4QLT - chains C and D of the 28 polymer chains in the assembly; structure by X-ray diffraction, 2.80 A resolution.

[Chain C]
Protein: Proteasome subunit alpha type-4
Source organism: Saccharomyces cerevisiae
Notes: EC 3.4.25.1
Reference sequence: P40303 (PSA4_YEAST); residues -1 to 252 here correspond to UniProt positions 1-254 (UniProt number = residue number + 2)
Chain sequence (254 residues; row label = number of the first residue in the row; numbers below 1 keep their minus sign (Met-1 is residue -1)):
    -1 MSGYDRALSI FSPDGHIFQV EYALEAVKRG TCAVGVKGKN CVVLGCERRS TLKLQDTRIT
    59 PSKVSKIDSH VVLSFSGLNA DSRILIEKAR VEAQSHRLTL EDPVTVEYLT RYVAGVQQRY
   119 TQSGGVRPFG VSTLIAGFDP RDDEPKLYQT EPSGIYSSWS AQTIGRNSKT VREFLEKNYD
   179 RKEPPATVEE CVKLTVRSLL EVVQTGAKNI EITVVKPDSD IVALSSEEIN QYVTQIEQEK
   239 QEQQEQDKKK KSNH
Unresolved in the structure: -1 to 0, 241-252
UniProt features mapped onto this chain:
  - modified residue: Thr58 (Phosphothreonine)

[Chain D]
Protein: Proteasome subunit alpha type-5
Source organism: Saccharomyces cerevisiae
Notes: EC 3.4.25.1
Reference sequence: P32379 (PSA5_YEAST); residues -7 to 252 here correspond to UniProt positions 1-260 (UniProt number = residue number + 8)
Chain sequence (260 residues; each row starts with the number of its first residue; numbers below 1 keep their minus sign (Met-7 is residue -7)):
    -7 MFLTRSEYDR GVSTFSPEGR LFQVEYSLEA IKLGSTAIGI ATKEGVVLGV EKRATSPLLE
    53 SDSIEKIVEI DRHIGCAMSG LTADARSMIE HARTAAVTHN LYYDEDINVE SLTQSVCDLA
   113 LRFGEGASGE ERLMSRPFGV ALLIAGHDAD DGYQLFHAEP SGTFYRYNAK AIGSGSEGAQ
   173 AELLNEWHSS LTLKEAELLV LKILKQVMEE KLDENNAQLS CITKQDGFKI YDNEKTAELI
   233 KELKEKEAAE SPEEADVEMS
Unresolved in the structure: -7 to 0, 118-124, 243-252

[Interface between chain C and chain D]
Pairs across the interface (63; chain C residue first):
  Asp3(C) - Glu117(D)
  Arg4(C) - Asp1(D)  salt bridge
  Arg4(C) - Glu117(D)
  Ala5(C) - Val4(D)  hydrophobic
  Ala5(C) - Glu117(D)
  Ala5(C) - Ser127(D)
  Ser7(C) - Ser127(D)
  Ser7(C) - Arg128(D)
  Ile8(C) - Val4(D)  hydrophobic
  Ile8(C) - Gln15(D)
  Phe9(C) - Gln15(D)
  Phe9(C) - Tyr18(D)  hydrophobic
  Phe9(C) - Ser19(D)
  Phe9(C) - Leu73(D)  hydrophobic
  Phe9(C) - Arg128(D)
  Phe9(C) - Pro129(D)
  Phe9(C) - Gly131(D)
  Ser10(C) - Tyr18(D)
  Pro11(C) - Tyr18(D)  hydrophobic
  Pro11(C) - Glu21(D)
  Asp12(C) - Glu21(D)
  Gly13(C) - Tyr18(D)
  Gly13(C) - Glu21(D)
  Gly13(C) - Ala22(D)
  His14(C) - Leu25(D)
  Ile15(C) - Leu73(D)  hydrophobic
  Ile15(C) - Arg128(D)
  Lys35(C) - Glu52(D)  salt bridge
  Gln116(C) - Ala75(D)
  Gln116(C) - Asp76(D)
  Thr119(C) - Arg128(D)  hydrogen bond (backbone-side chain)
  Gln120(C) - Met126(D)
  Gln120(C) - Ser127(D)  hydrogen bond (backbone-backbone)
  Gln120(C) - Arg128(D)
  Gln120(C) - Pro129(D)
  Gln120(C) - Phe130(D)
  Ser121(C) - Ser127(D)
  Gly122(C) - Ser127(D)
  Ser151(C) - Ala75(D)
  Gly152(C) - Ala75(D)
  Ile153(C) - Thr74(D)
  Ile153(C) - Ala75(D)
  Ser155(C) - Leu51(D)
  Ser155(C) - Ser55(D)
  Ser156(C) - Leu51(D)
  Ser156(C) - Glu52(D)  hydrogen bond (backbone-backbone)
  Ser156(C) - Ser55(D)  hydrogen bond (backbone-side chain)
  Trp157(C) - Ser48(D)
  Trp157(C) - Leu50(D)
  Trp157(C) - Leu51(D)
  Trp157(C) - Glu52(D)
  Ser158(C) - Leu50(D)  hydrogen bond (backbone-backbone)
  Ser158(C) - Glu52(D)  hydrogen bond
  Ala159(C) - Leu50(D)
  Leu173(C) - Leu50(D)  hydrophobic
  Glu174(C) - Ser48(D)  hydrogen bond
  Glu174(C) - Pro49(D)
  Glu174(C) - Leu50(D)
  Tyr177(C) - Leu50(D)  hydrophobic
  Arg179(C) - Pro49(D)  hydrogen bond (side chain-backbone)
  Arg179(C) - Leu50(D)  hydrogen bond (side chain-backbone)
  Arg179(C) - Leu51(D)  hydrogen bond (side chain-backbone)
  Arg179(C) - Glu52(D)
Other interface residues (no listed pair), chain C (32 interface residues in all): Tyr154, Arg170
Other interface residues (no listed pair), chain D (27 interface residues in all): Thr47, Glu57

[In short]
32 residues of chain C face 27 of chain D across their interface; the contacts include 10 hydrogen bonds and 2
salt bridges. Among the polar pairs are Arg4(C)-Asp1(D), Lys35(C)-Glu52(D) and Thr119(C)-Arg128(D).
Chain C is Proteasome subunit alpha type-4 and chain D is Proteasome subunit alpha type-5, both from
Saccharomyces cerevisiae; the structure, yCP in complex with tripeptidic epoxyketone inhibitor 2 (PR924), was
determined by X-ray diffraction, deposited together with 4QLQ, 4QLS, 4QLU and 4QLV.
